Entry 8TPJ (electron microscopy, 2.10 A resolution); this record covers chains F and P of the 20 polymer chains in the assembly.

== Chain F ==
Molecule: Allophycocyanin alpha chain
Organism: Synechocystis sp. PCC 6803
UniProt: Q01951 (PHAA_SYNY3); residues 1-161 here = UniProt positions 1-161
Sequence (161 residues; row label = number of the first residue in the row):
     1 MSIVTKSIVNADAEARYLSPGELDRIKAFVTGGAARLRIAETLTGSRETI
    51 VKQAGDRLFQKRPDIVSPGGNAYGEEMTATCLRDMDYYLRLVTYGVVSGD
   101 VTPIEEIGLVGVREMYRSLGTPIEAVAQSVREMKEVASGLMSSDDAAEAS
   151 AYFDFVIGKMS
Unresolved in the structure: 1
Covalently attached groups: phycocyanobilin (CYC) linked to Cys81
Ligand contacts: phycocyanobilin (CYC): Leu58, Ile65, Asn71, Ala72, Met77, Thr80, Arg83, Asp84, Met85, Tyr87, Tyr88, Arg90, Ile107, Gly108, Met115, Tyr116, Leu119, Thr121, Pro122, Ala125, Val126, Ser129
UniProt features mapped onto this chain:
  - binding site ((2R,3E)-phycocyanobilin): Cys81
  - modified residue: Asn71 (N4-methylasparagine)

== Chain P ==
Molecule: Phycobilisome rod-core linker polypeptide CpcG
Organism: Synechocystis sp. PCC 6803
UniProt: P73093 (PYG_SYNY3); residues 1-249 here = UniProt positions 1-249
Sequence (249 residues; row label = number of the first residue in the row):
     1 MALPLLNYAPKSQNVRVEGYEIGSEEKPVVFTTENILSSSDMDNLIEAAY
    51 RQIFFHAFKWDREKVLESQLRNGQITVRDFVRGLLLSNTFRNSFYEKNSN
   101 YRFVEHCVQKILGRDVYSEREKIAWSIVVATKGYQGLIDDLLNSDEYLNN
   151 FGYDTVPYQRRRNLPGREAGELPFNIKSPRYDAYHRRQLGFPQIVWQNEV
   201 RRFIPQEKKLTAGNPMNFLGMARSINPAANTIPKVSAQNINIEASVPRR
Unresolved in the structure: 1-208

== Interface between chain F and chain P ==
Pairs across the interface - 29 pairs, chain F then chain P:
  Lys52(F) with Ala237(P), hydrogen bond (side chain-backbone); Gln238(P), hydrogen bond (side chain-backbone); Ile240(P), hydrogen bond (side chain-backbone)
  Gln53(F) with Gln238(P)
  Asp56(F) with Ser236(P); Ala237(P), hydrogen bond (side chain-backbone); Gln238(P)
  Phe59(F) with Val235(P), hydrophobic
  Pro63(F) with Pro233(P)
  Val66(F) with Pro233(P), hydrophobic; Val235(P), hydrophobic
  Ser67(F) with Asn230(P); Pro233(P)
  Pro68(F) with Asn230(P), hydrogen bond (backbone-side chain)
  Glu75(F) with Ser245(P), hydrogen bond (backbone-side chain)
  Glu76(F) with Ser245(P); Pro247(P)
  Thr78(F) with Val235(P); Ile240(P)
  Ala79(F) with Ile240(P), hydrophobic; Ile242(P); Ser245(P); Val246(P)
  Thr80(F) with Val246(P); Pro247(P)
  Leu82(F) with Ala237(P), hydrophobic; Ile242(P), hydrophobic
  Arg83(F) with Ile242(P); Val246(P)
Interface residues without a listed pair, chain F (18 interface residues in all): Val51, Gly55, Met77
Interface residues without a listed pair, chain P (13 interface residues in all): Thr231, Ile232

== Summary ==
18 residues of chain F face 13 of chain P across their interface, with 6 hydrogen bonds. Among the polar pairs
are Lys52(F)-Ala237(P), Lys52(F)-Gln238(P) and Lys52(F)-Ile240(P). Covalently linked phycocyanobilin: at
Cys81(F). UniProt lists (2R,3E)-phycocyanobilin-binding residue Cys81(F) on chain F.
Here chain F is Allophycocyanin alpha chain and chain P is Phycobilisome rod-core linker polypeptide CpcG,
both from Synechocystis sp. PCC 6803. Entry 8TPJ (Top cylinder bound to OCP from high-resolution phycobilisome
quenched by OCP (local refinement)) was determined by electron microscopy (same publication as 8TO2).
